PDB entry 6T2V | electron microscopy, 3.80 A resolution | chains C and D of the 4 polymer chains in the assembly

# Chain C
Protein: RecBCD enzyme subunit RecC
Source organism: Escherichia coli
Notes: EC 3.1.11.5
UniProt: P07648 (RECC_ECOLI); residue numbers follow UniProt; this construct covers 1-1122
Chain sequence (1122 residues; row label = number of the first residue in the row):
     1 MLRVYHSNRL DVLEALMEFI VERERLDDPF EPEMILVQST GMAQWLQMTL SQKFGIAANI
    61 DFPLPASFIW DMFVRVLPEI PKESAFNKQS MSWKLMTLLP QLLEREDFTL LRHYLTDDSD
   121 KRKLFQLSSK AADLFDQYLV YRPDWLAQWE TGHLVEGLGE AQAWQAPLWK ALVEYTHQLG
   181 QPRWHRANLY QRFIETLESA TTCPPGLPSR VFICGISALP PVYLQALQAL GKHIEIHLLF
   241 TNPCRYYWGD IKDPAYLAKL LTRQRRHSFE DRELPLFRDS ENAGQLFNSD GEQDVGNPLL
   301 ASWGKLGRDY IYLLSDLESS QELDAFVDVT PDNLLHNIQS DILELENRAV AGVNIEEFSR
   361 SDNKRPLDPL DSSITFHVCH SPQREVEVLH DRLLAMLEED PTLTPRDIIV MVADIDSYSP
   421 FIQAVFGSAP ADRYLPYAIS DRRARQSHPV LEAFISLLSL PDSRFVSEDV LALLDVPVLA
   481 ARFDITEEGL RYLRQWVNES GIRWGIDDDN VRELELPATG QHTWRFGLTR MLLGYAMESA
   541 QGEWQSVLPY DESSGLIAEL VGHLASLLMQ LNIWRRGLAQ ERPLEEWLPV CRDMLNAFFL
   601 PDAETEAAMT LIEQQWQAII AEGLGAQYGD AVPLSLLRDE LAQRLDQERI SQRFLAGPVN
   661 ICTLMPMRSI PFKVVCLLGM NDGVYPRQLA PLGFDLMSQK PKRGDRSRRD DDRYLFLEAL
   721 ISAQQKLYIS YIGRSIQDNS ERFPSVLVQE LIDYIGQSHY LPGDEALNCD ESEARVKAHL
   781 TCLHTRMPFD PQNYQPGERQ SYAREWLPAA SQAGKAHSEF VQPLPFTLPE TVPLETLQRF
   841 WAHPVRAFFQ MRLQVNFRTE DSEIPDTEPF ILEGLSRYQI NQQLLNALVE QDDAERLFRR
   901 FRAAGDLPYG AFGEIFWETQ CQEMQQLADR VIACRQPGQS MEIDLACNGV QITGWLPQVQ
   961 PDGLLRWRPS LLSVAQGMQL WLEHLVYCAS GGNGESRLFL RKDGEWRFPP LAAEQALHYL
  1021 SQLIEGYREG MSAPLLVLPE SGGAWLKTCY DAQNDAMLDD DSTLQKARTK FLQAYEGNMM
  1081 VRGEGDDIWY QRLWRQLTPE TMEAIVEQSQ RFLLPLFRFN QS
Disordered / not traced: 1122
Swiss-Prot annotation at these positions:
  - natural variant: Gln-647 to Leu-655 (sequence variant, change not given here; In recC-1004)
  - mutagenesis: Gln-38 (Q38A: Acts at variant Chi sequences), Leu-64 (L64A: Does not act at Chi), Trp-70 (W70A: Does not act at Chi), Asp-133 (D133A: Does not act at Chi), Leu-134 (L134A: Acts at variant Chi sequences), Asp-136 (D136A: Does not act at Chi), Gln-137 (Q137A: Acts at variant Chi sequences), Arg-142 (R142A: Acts at variant Chi sequences), Arg-186 (R186A/C/H: Does not act at Chi), Asp-705 (D705A/H: Acts at variant Chi sequences)

# Chain D
Protein: RecBCD enzyme subunit RecD
Source organism: Escherichia coli
Notes: EC 3.1.11.5
UniProt: P04993 (RECD_ECOLI); residues 1-608 here = UniProt positions 1-608
Chain sequence (608 residues; each row starts with the number of its first residue):
     1 MKLQKQLLEA VEHKQLRPLD VQFALTVAGD EHPAVTLAAA LLSHDAGEGH VCLPLSRLEN
    61 NEASHPLLAT CVSEIGELQN WEECLLASQA VSRGDEPTPM ILCGDRLYLN RMWCNERTVA
   121 RFFNEVNHAI EVDEALLAQT LDKLFPVSDE INWQKVAAAV ALTRRISVIS GGPGTGKTTT
   181 VAKLLAALIQ MADGERCRIR LAAPTGKAAA RLTESLGKAL RQLPLTDEQK KRIPEDASTL
   241 HRLLGAQPGS QRLRHHAGNP LHLDVLVVDE ASMIDLPMMS RLIDALPDHA RVIFLGDRDQ
   301 LASVEAGAVL GDICAYANAG FTAERARQLS RLTGTHVPAG TGTEAASLRD SLCLLQKSYR
   361 FGSDSGIGQL AAAINRGDKT AVKTVFQQDF TDIEKRLLQS GEDYIAMLEE ALAGYGRYLD
   421 LLQARAEPDL IIQAFNEYQL LCALREGPFG VAGLNERIEQ FMQQKRKIHR HPHSRWYEGR
   481 PVMIARNDSA LGLFNGDIGI ALDRGQGTRV WFAMPDGNIK SVQPSRLPEH ETTWAMTVHK
   541 SQGSEFDHAA LILPSQRTPV VTRELVYTAV TRARRRLSLY ADERILSAAI ATRTERRSGL
   601 AALFSSRE
Disordered / not traced: 1-9, 607-608

# How chain C and chain D interact
Contacting residue pairs - 33 pairs, chain C then chain D:
  Gln-495(C) / Gly-249(D)
  Arg-525(C) / Thr-26(D)
  Thr-529(C) / Thr-26(D)
  Leu-532(C) / Gln-22(D)
  Leu-532(C) / Thr-26(D)
  Gly-534(C) / Arg-111(D)  hydrogen bond (backbone-side chain)
  Ala-536(C) / Phe-23(D)  hydrophobic
  Ala-536(C) / Pro-99(D)  hydrophobic
  Ala-536(C) / Leu-109(D)
  Ala-536(C) / Asn-110(D)  hydrogen bond (backbone-backbone)
  Ala-536(C) / Arg-111(D)  hydrogen bond (backbone-backbone)
  Met-537(C) / Pro-97(D)
  Met-537(C) / Asn-110(D)
  Met-537(C) / Arg-111(D)
  Glu-538(C) / Arg-111(D)  salt bridge
  Glu-538(C) / Cys-114(D)
  Gln-541(C) / Asn-110(D)
  Glu-543(C) / Pro-97(D)
  Trp-544(C) / Gln-89(D)  hydrogen bond (side chain-backbone)
  Trp-544(C) / Pro-97(D)
  Gln-545(C) / Gln-89(D)
  Asp-551(C) / Arg-111(D)  salt bridge
  Glu-552(C) / Gly-249(D)
  Glu-552(C) / Ser-250(D)
  Glu-552(C) / Gln-251(D)  hydrogen bond (side chain-backbone)
  Ser-554(C) / Arg-111(D)
  Ala-558(C) / Leu-19(D)
  Glu-559(C) / Leu-19(D)
  Gly-562(C) / Pro-18(D)
  Gly-562(C) / Leu-19(D)
  Ala-565(C) / Gln-22(D)
  Met-569(C) / Gln-22(D)
  Trp-955(C) / Arg-198(D)
Interface residues without a listed pair, chain C (25 interface residues in all): Tyr-535, Gly-555, Leu-556, His-563
Interface residues without a listed pair, chain D (26 interface residues in all): Arg-17, Val-27, Ser-43, Ala-46, Gly-47, Ala-90, Thr-98, Asn-115, His-262, Glu-305

# Overview
25 residues of chain C face 26 of chain D across their interface; the contacts include 5 hydrogen bonds and 2
salt bridges. Polar pairs include Glu-538(C)/Arg-111(D), Asp-551(C)/Arg-111(D) and Gly-534(C)/Arg-111(D).
Curated annotation (UniProt) lists 10 mutagenesis sites on chain C.
Chain C is RecBCD enzyme subunit RecC and chain D is RecBCD enzyme subunit RecD, both from Escherichia coli;
the structure, Cryo-EM structure of the RecBCD in complex with Chi-plus2 substrate, was determined by electron
microscopy, deposited together with 6SJB, 6SJE, 6SJF, 6SJG and 6T2U.
